PDB entry 8WM3 | electron microscopy, 3.34 A resolution | chains B and D of the 4 polymer chains in the assembly

[Chain B (and D)]
Protein: Angiotensin-converting enzyme 2
Source organism: Homo sapiens
Notes: EC 3.4.17.23, 3.4.17.-; chain D of this document is another copy of the same molecule, construct and numbering; everything in this record applies to it too
UniProt: Q9BYF1 (ACE2_HUMAN); residues 1-805 here = UniProt positions 1-805
Amino-acid sequence (817 residues; row label = number of the first residue in the row):
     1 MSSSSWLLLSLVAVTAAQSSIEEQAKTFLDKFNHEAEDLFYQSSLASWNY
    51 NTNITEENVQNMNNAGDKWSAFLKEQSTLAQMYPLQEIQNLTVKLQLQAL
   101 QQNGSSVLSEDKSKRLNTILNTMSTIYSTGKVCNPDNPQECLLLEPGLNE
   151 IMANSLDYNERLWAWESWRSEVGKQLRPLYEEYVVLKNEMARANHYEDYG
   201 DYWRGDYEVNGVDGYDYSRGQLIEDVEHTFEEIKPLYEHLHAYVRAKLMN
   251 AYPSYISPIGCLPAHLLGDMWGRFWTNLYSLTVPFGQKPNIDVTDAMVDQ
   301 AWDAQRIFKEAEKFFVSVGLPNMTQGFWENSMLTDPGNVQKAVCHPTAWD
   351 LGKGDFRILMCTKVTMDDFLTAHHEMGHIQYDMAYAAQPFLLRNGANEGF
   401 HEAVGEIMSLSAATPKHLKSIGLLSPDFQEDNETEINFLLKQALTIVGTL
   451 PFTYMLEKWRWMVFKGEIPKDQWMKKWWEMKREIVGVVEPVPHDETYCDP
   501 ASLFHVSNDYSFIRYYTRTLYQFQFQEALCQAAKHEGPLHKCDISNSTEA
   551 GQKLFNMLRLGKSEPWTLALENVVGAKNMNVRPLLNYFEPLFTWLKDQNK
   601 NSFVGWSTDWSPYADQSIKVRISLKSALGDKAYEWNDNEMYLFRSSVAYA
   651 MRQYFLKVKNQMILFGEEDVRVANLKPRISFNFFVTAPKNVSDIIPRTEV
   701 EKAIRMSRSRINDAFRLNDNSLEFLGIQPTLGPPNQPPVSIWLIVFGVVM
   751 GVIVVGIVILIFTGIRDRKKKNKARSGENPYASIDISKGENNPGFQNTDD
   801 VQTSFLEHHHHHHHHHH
Not modelled in the structure: 1-19, 769-817
Disulfide bonds: Cys133-Cys141, Cys344-Cys361, Cys530-Cys542
Glycans and other covalent adducts: N-acetylglucosamine (NAG) linked to Asn90, Asn103, Asn322, Asn432, Asn546, Asn690
Differences from the reference sequence: conflict Ser20 (Thr in Q9BYF1); expression tag (806-817)
UniProt features mapped onto this chain:
  - region: Asp30 to Tyr41 (Interaction with SARS-CoV spike glycoprotein), Met82 to Pro84 (Interaction with SARS-CoV spike glycoprotein), Lys353 to Arg357 (Interaction with SARS-CoV spike glycoprotein), Arg652 to Lys659 (Essential for cleavage by ADAM17), Arg697 to Arg716 (Essential for cleavage by TMPRSS11D and TMPRSS2)
  - motif: Glu778 to Ile786 (LIR), Tyr781 to Asp785 (SH2-binding), Tyr781 to Ile784 (Endocytic sorting signal), Asn792 to Phe795 (PTB), Thr803 to Phe805 (PDZ-binding)
  - active site: Glu375 (Proton acceptor), His505 (Proton donor)
  - binding site (chloride): Arg169, Trp477, Lys481
  - binding site (substrate): Arg273, His345, Pro346, Tyr515
  - binding site (Zn(2+)): His374, His378, Glu402
  - modified residue: Tyr781 (Phosphotyrosine), Ser783 (Phosphoserine)
  - glycosylation (N-linked (GlcNAc...) asparagine): Asn53, Asn90, Asn103, Asn322, Asn432, Asn546, Asn690
  - cross-link: Lys788 (Glycyl lysine isopeptide (Lys-Gly) (interchain with G-Cter in ubiquitin))
  - mutagenesis: Ser19 (S19P: Increases slightly the interaction with RBD domain of SARS-CoV-2 spike protein), Gln24 to Lys26 (Slightly inhibits interaction with SARS-CoV spike glycoprotein), Gln24 (Q24T: Increases slightly the interaction with RBD domain of SARS-CoV-2 spike protein), Ala25 (A25V: Increases slightly the interaction with RBD domain of SARS-CoV-2 spike protein), Thr27 (T27Y: Increases slightly the interaction with RBD domain of SARS-CoV-2 spike protein. In sACE2.v2.2; increases interaction with RBD domain of SARS-CoV-2 spike protein ...), Leu29 (L29F: Increases slightly the interaction with RBD domain of SARS-CoV-2 spike protein), Lys31 (K31D: Abolishes interaction with SARS-CoV spike glycoprotein; K31Y: Increases slightly the interaction with RBD domain of SARS-CoV-2 spike protein), Asn33 (N33D: Increases slightly the interaction with RBD domain of SARS-CoV-2 spike protein), His34 (H34A: Increases slightly the interaction with RBD domain of SARS-CoV-2 spike protein), Glu37 (E37A: No effect on interaction with SARS-CoV spike glycoprotein), Asp38 (D38A: No effect on interaction with SARS-CoV spike glycoprotein), Leu39 (L39R: Increases slightly the interaction with RBD domain of SARS-CoV-2 spike protein), 50 further mutagenesis entries in UniProt

[How chain B and chain D interact]
Pairs across the interface (41):
  Ile126(B) - Gln139(D)
  Thr129(B) - Gln139(D)
  Pro138(B) - Gln175(D)
  Gln139(B) - Ile126(D)
  Gln139(B) - Thr129(D)
  Gln139(B) - Gln175(D)
  Gln175(B) - Pro138(D)
  Gln175(B) - Gln139(D)
  Tyr633(B) - Arg710(D)  hydrogen bond
  Asn636(B) - Gln653(D)  hydrogen bond
  Asn636(B) - Leu656(D)
  Asn638(B) - Tyr649(D)
  Asn638(B) - Arg652(D)
  Asn638(B) - Gln653(D)  hydrogen bond
  Glu639(B) - Tyr649(D)  hydrogen bond
  Glu639(B) - Arg710(D)  salt bridge
  Tyr641(B) - Ser645(D)
  Tyr641(B) - Arg652(D)
  Tyr641(B) - Glu667(D)
  Ser645(B) - Tyr641(D)
  Ser645(B) - Ser645(D)
  Tyr649(B) - Asn638(D)
  Tyr649(B) - Glu639(D)  hydrogen bond
  Arg652(B) - Asn638(D)
  Arg652(B) - Tyr641(D)
  Gln653(B) - Asn636(D)  hydrogen bond
  Gln653(B) - Asn638(D)  hydrogen bond
  Leu656(B) - Asn636(D)
  Gly666(B) - Tyr641(D)
  Glu667(B) - Tyr641(D)
  Ser709(B) - Arg716(D)  hydrogen bond (backbone-side chain)
  Arg710(B) - Tyr633(D)  hydrogen bond
  Arg710(B) - Glu639(D)  salt bridge
  Arg710(B) - Ala714(D)
  Arg710(B) - Phe715(D)
  Asp713(B) - Asp713(D)
  Asp713(B) - Arg716(D)  salt bridge
  Ala714(B) - Arg710(D)
  Phe715(B) - Arg710(D)
  Arg716(B) - Ser709(D)  hydrogen bond (side chain-backbone)
  Arg716(B) - Asp713(D)  salt bridge
Interface residues without a listed pair, chain B (26 interface residues in all): Leu642, Ala648, Phe665
Interface residues without a listed pair, chain D (25 interface residues in all): Ala648, Phe665, Gly666

[Summary]
26 residues of chain B face 25 of chain D across their interface; the contacts include 10 hydrogen bonds and 4
salt bridges. Polar pairs include Glu639(B)-Arg710(D), Asp713(B)-Arg716(D) and Tyr633(B)-Arg710(D).
N-acetylglucosamine is covalently linked to Asn90(B), Asn103(B), Asn322(B), Asn432(B), Asn546(B) and
Asn690(B).
Both chains are Angiotensin-converting enzyme 2 (Homo sapiens). Entry 8WM3 (Cryo-EM structure of ACE2-SIT1
complex with tiagabine) was determined by electron microscopy.
